Entry 2P2B (X-ray diffraction, 2.20 A resolution); this record covers chain A.

# Chain A
Molecule: Acetyl-coenzyme A synthetase
From: Salmonella typhimurium
Notes: EC 6.2.1.1
UniProtKB: Q8ZKF6 (ACSA_SALTY); residues 1-652 here = UniProt positions 1-652
Sequence (652 residues; each row starts with the number of its first residue):
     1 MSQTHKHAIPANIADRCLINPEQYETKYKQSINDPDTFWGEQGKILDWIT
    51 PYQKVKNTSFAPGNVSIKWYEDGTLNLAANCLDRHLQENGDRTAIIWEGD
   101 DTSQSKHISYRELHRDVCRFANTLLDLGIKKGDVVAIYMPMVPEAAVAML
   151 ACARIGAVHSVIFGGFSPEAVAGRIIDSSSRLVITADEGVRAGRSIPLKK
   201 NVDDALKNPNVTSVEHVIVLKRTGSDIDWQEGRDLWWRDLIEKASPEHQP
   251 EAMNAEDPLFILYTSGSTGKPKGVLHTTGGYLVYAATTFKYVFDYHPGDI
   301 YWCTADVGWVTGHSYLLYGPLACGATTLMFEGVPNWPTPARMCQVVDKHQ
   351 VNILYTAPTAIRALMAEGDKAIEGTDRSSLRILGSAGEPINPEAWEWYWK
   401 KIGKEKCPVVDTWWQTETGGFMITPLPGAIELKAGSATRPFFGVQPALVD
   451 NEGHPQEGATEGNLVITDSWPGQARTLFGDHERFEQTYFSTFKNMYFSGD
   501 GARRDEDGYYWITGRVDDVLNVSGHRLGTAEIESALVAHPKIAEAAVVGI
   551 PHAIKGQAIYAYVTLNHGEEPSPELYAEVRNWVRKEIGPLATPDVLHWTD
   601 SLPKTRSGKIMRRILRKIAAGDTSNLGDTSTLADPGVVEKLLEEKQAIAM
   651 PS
Unresolved in the structure: 1-4, 623-632, 648-652
Construct notes: engineered mutation A386 (Val in Q8ZKF6)
Small-molecule neighbours:
  - coenzyme A (COA): F163, G164, G165, R191, R194, I196, D306, V333, P334, N335, T359, A360, A363, S523, H525, I554, R584, P589, L590
  - adenosine-5'-monophosphate-propyl ester (PRX): T264, V310, T311, S385, A386, G387, E388, P389, D411, T412, W413, W414, Q415, T416, E417, S498, D500, I512, R515, R526
Curated features (UniProtKB/Swiss-Prot):
  - binding site (CoA): R191 to R194, T311, N335, S523, R584
  - binding site (ATP): G387 to P389, D411 to T416, D500, R515, R526
  - binding site (Mg(2+)): V537, H539, I542
  - site: D517 (Hinge residue important for conformational flexibility)
  - modified residue: K609 (N6-acetyllysine)
  - mutagenesis: R194 (R194A: Results in a 2-fold reduction in the catalytic efficiency for both ATP and CoA. 2-fold increase in the affinity for ATP and 3-fold reduction for CoA ...), A357 (A357V: Results in a 2-fold reduction in the catalytic efficiency for both ATP and CoA. 3-fold increase in the affinity for ATP and 3-fold reduction for CoA), D517 (D517G: Results in a 2-fold reduction in the catalytic efficiency for both ATP and CoA. 2-fold increase in the affinity for ATP and 10-fold reduction for CoA ...), G524 (G524L: No acetyl-coenzyme A synthetase activity; G524S: Results in a 2-fold reduction in the catalytic efficiency for both ATP and CoA ...), R526 (R526A: Results in a 2-fold reduction in the catalytic efficiency for both ATP and CoA. 3-fold increase in the affinity for ATP and 4-fold reduction for CoA), R584 (R584A: Results in a 2-fold reduction in the catalytic efficiency for both ATP and CoA. 2-fold increase in the affinity for ATP and 7-fold reduction for CoA ...), K609 (K609A: No acetyl-coenzyme A synthetase activity)
What the authors report for this chain:
  - binding site for adenosine-5'-monophosphate-propyl ester: R515, R526
  - mutagenesis - V386A: decreased catalytic activity on acetate
  - mutagenesis - V386A: increased catalytic activity on propionate
  - mutagenesis - K609A: abolished catalytic activity (PPi-exchange assay)
  - mutagenesis - D517G, D517P, G524L: unchanged catalytic activity (PPi-exchange assay)
  - mutagenesis - G524L: abolished catalytic activity
  - mutagenesis - R194A, G524S, R584A: unchanged catalytic activity on ATP
  - mutagenesis - A357V (6.3-fold), D517P, G524S (20-fold), R526A (9.5-fold): decreased catalytic activity on coenzyme A
  - mutagenesis - R194A (2- to 3-fold), R194E (2- to 3-fold), R584A (7- to 8-fold), R584E (7- to 8-fold): decreased binding to coenzyme A
  - mutagenesis - D517G: decreased binding to ATP
  - mutagenesis - V310D: unchanged catalytic activity on glycine
  - catalytic residues: K609
  - mutagenesis - G524L: unchanged catalytic activity (adenylation half-reaction)
  - mutagenesis - R526A: decreased catalytic activity on ATP
  - mutagenesis - V310D: increased catalytic activity on acetate

# Summary
Ligands of chain A: coenzyme A and adenosine-5'-monophosphate-propyl ester. From UniProt: 8 CoA-binding
residues, 12 ATP-binding residues, 3 Mg2+-binding residues and 7 mutagenesis sites. The paper reports the
catalytic residue K609; A357V, D517P and G524S, among others, reduce catalytic activity on coenzyme A; 13
substitutions were tested in all.
Chain A is Acetyl-coenzyme A synthetase (Salmonella typhimurium); the structure, Acetyl-CoA Synthetase, V386A
mutation, was determined by X-ray diffraction, deposited together with 2P20, 2P2F, 2P2J, 2P2M and 2P2Q.
